Entry 5WNJ (X-ray diffraction, 2.55 A resolution); this record covers chain A.

== Chain A ==
Protein: Receptor-interacting serine/threonine-protein kinase 4
Organism: Mus musculus
Notes: EC 2.7.11.1
Reference sequence: Q9ERK0 (RIPK4_MOUSE); numbering as in UniProt (aligned over 1-342)
Amino-acid sequence (342 residues; row label = number of the first residue in the row):
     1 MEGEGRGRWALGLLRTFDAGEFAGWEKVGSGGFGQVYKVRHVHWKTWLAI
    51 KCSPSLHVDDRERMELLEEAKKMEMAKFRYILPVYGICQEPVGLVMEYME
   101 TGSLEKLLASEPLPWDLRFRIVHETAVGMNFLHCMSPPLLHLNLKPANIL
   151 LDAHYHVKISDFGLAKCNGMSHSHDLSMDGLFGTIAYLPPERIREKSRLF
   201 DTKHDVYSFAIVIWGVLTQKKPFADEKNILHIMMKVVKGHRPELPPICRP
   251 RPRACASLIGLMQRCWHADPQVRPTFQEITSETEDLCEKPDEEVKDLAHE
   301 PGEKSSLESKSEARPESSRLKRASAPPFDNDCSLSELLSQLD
Not modelled in the structure: 1-9, 31-32, 168-181, 290-342
Sequence notes: engineered mutation N143 (Asp in Q9ERK0)
Ligand contacts: Lestaurtinib (2V9): V28, G29, S30, V36, A49, K51, L82, M96, E97, Y98, M99, E100, G102, S103, E105, A147, N148, L150, S160, D161
Swiss-Prot annotation at these positions:
  - binding site (ATP): V28 to V36, K51
  - site: D342 (Cleavage)
  - cross-link (Glycyl lysine isopeptide (Lys-Gly)): K51 (interchain with G-Cter in ubiquitin), K145 (interchain with G-Cter in ubiquitin)

== In short ==
Chain A binds Lestaurtinib. Curated annotation (UniProt) lists 10 ATP-binding residues.
Chain A is Receptor-interacting serine/threonine-protein kinase 4 (Mus musculus); the structure, Crystal
structure of murine receptor-interacting protein kinase 4 (Ripk4) D143N in complex with lestaurtinib, was
determined by X-ray diffraction (same publication as 5WNI, 5WNK, 5WNL and 5WNM).
